Entry 2Q8R (X-ray diffraction, 1.82 A resolution); this record covers chains E and H.

# Chain E (and H)
Name: CCL14
Organism: Homo sapiens
Notes: fragment: sequence database residues 28-93; chain H of this document is another copy of the same molecule, construct and numbering; everything in this record applies to it too
UniProtKB: Q16627 (CCL14_HUMAN); residues 1-66 here correspond to UniProt positions 28-93 (UniProt number = residue number + 27)
Sequence (66 residues; row label = number of the first residue in the row):
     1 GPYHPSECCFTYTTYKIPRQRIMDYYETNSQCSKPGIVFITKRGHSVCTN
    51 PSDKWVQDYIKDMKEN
Cystine bridges: Cys8-Cys32, Cys9-Cys48

# How chain E and chain H interact
Residue-residue contacts (46; chain E residue first):
  Gly1(E) - His45(H)
  Pro2(E) - Thr11(H)
  Tyr3(E) - Thr11(H)
  Tyr3(E) - Tyr12(H)
  Tyr3(E) - Thr13(H)
  Tyr3(E) - Thr14(H)  hydrogen bond
  Tyr3(E) - Tyr15(H)  hydrophobic
  Tyr3(E) - Ser46(H)
  Tyr3(E) - Val47(H)
  Tyr3(E) - Cys48(H)  hydrogen bond (backbone-backbone)
  His4(E) - Ser46(H)
  His4(E) - Cys48(H)
  Pro5(E) - Glu7(H)
  Pro5(E) - Cys8(H)
  Pro5(E) - Tyr26(H)
  Pro5(E) - Ser46(H)
  Pro5(E) - Cys48(H)
  Ser6(E) - Ser6(H)
  Ser6(E) - Glu7(H)
  Ser6(E) - Cys8(H)  hydrogen bond (backbone-backbone)
  Glu7(E) - Pro5(H)
  Glu7(E) - Ser6(H)
  Glu7(E) - Glu7(H)
  Cys8(E) - Pro5(H)
  Cys8(E) - Ser6(H)  hydrogen bond (backbone-backbone)
  Cys8(E) - Cys8(H)  hydrophobic
  Cys8(E) - Phe10(H)  hydrophobic
  Phe10(E) - Ser6(H)
  Phe10(E) - Cys8(H)  hydrophobic
  Phe10(E) - Gln31(H)
  Phe10(E) - Cys32(H)
  Thr11(E) - Pro2(H)  hydrogen bond (side chain-backbone)
  Thr11(E) - Tyr3(H)
  Tyr12(E) - Tyr3(H)
  Thr13(E) - Tyr3(H)
  Tyr15(E) - Tyr3(H)
  Asn29(E) - Phe10(H)
  Gln31(E) - Phe10(H)
  Cys32(E) - Phe10(H)
  Ser46(E) - Tyr3(H)
  Ser46(E) - His4(H)
  Ser46(E) - Pro5(H)
  Val47(E) - Tyr3(H)
  Cys48(E) - Tyr3(H)  hydrogen bond (backbone-backbone)
  Cys48(E) - His4(H)
  Cys48(E) - Pro5(H)
Also at the interface, not in a pair above, chain E (22 interface residues in all): Cys9, Tyr26, Val38
Also at the interface, not in a pair above, chain H (23 interface residues in all): Cys9, Asn29, Val38

# Summary
22 residues of chain E face 23 of chain H across their interface; the contacts include 6 hydrogen bonds. Polar
pairs include Tyr3(E)-Thr14(H), Thr11(E)-Pro2(H) and Tyr3(E)-Cys48(H).
Chain E and chain H are both CCL14 (Homo sapiens); the structure, Structural and Functional Characterization
of CC Chemokine CCL14, was determined by X-ray diffraction (same publication as 2Q8T).
